PDB entry 7JT0 | X-ray diffraction, 1.73 A resolution | chain A

[Chain A]
Protein: 3C-like proteinase
Organism: Severe acute respiratory syndrome coronavirus 2
Notes: EC 3.4.22.69
Reference sequence: P0DTD1 (R1AB_SARS2); residues 1-306 here correspond to UniProt positions 3264-3569 (UniProt number = residue number + 3263)
Amino-acid sequence (306 residues; each row starts with the number of its first residue):
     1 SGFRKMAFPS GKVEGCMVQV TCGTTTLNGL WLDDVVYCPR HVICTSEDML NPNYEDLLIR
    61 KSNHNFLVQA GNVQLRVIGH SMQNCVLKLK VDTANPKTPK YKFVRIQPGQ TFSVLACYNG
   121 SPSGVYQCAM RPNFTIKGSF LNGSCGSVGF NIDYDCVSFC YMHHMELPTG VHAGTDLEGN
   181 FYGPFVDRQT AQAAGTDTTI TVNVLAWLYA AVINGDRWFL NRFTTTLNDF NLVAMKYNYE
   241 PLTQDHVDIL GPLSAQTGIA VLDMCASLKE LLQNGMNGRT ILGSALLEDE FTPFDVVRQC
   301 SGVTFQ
Unresolved in the structure: 49-50, 303-306
UniProt features mapped onto this chain:
  - active site: His41 (For 3CL-PRO activity), Cys145 (Nucleophile)
  - site: Gln306 (Cleavage)
  - cross-link (Glycyl lysine isopeptide (Lys-Gly)): Lys5 (interchain with G-Cter in ubiquitin), Lys90 (interchain with G-Cter in ubiquitin)
Covalent attachments: thiophene-2-carbaldehyde (LW1) linked to Cys145
Ligand contacts: thiophene-2-carbaldehyde (LW1): Leu27, Pro39, His41, His163, His164, Met165
From the paper describing this entry:
  - binding site for thiophene-2-carbaldehyde: His41, Cys145
  - conformationally variable residues (loop rearrangement, side-chain flip): His41, Thr45 to Pro52, Gln189

[In short]
Covalently linked thiophene-2-carbaldehyde: at Cys145. Curated annotation (UniProt) lists active-site residues
His41 and Cys145. The paper reports a binding site for thiophene-2-carbaldehyde at His41 and Cys145;
conformational variability at His41, Thr45 and Gln189.
Chain A is 3C-like proteinase (Severe acute respiratory syndrome coronavirus 2); the structure, Crystal
structure of SARS-CoV-2 3CL protease in complex with MAC5576, was determined by X-ray diffraction together
with 7JT7, 7JSU, 7JW8 and 7JST from the same study.
